PDB entry 9GUJ | X-ray diffraction, 4.30 A resolution (low resolution: residue-level contacts below are approximate; hydrogen-bond / salt-bridge calls are withheld) | chains F and I of the 11 polymer chains in the assembly

[Chain F]
Protein: Global nitrogen regulator
Organism: Synechococcus elongatus PCC 7942
UniProt: P29283 (NTCA_SYNE7); residue numbers follow UniProt; this construct covers 1-222
Amino-acid sequence (222 residues; numbered 1 to 222; the number before each row is that of its first residue):
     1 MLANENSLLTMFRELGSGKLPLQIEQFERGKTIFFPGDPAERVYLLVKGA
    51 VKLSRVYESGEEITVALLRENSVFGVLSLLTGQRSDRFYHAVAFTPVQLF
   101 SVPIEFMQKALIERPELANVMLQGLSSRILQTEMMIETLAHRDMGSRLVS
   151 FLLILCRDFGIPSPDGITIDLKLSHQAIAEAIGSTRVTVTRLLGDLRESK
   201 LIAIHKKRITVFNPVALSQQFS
Not modelled in the structure: 1-5, 19
UniProt features mapped onto this chain:
  - DNA-binding region: His-175 to Gly-194 (H-T-H motif)
  - binding site (a nucleoside 3',5'-cyclic phosphate): Asn-6 to Arg-128
Small-molecule neighbours: 2-oxoglutaric acid (AKG): Phe-34, Leu-53, Phe-74, Gly-75, Val-76, Leu-77, Arg-87, Tyr-89, Arg-128
Reported in the primary citation:
  - mutagenesis - V187E: abolished binding to target DNA

[Chain I]
Molecule: 30-nt DNA strand
Sequence (30 nucleotides; each row starts with the number of its first residue):
     2 ATTTTTATGTATCAGCTGATACATAAAAAT

[Interface between chain F and chain I]
Pairs across the interface (10):
  Leu-173(F) / DT9(I)
  Ser-174(F) / DT9(I)
  His-175(F) / DT9(I)
  His-175(F) / DG10(I)
  Arg-186(F) / DT9(I)
  Arg-186(F) / DT11(I)
  Thr-190(F) / DG10(I)
  Arg-191(F) / DT13(I)
  Lys-207(F) / DA8(I)
  Lys-207(F) / DT9(I)
Interface residues without a listed pair, chain F (9 interface residues in all): Val-187, Arg-197
Interface residues without a listed pair, chain I (6 interface residues in all): DA12

[In short]
9 residues of chain F face 6 of chain I across their interface. Chain F binds 2-oxoglutaric acid. From
UniProt: nucleoside 3',5'-cyclic phosphate-binding residues Asn-6(F) and Arg-128(F) on chain F. The paper
reports that V187E of chain F abolishes binding to target DNA.
Here chain F is Global nitrogen regulator (Synechococcus elongatus PCC 7942) and chain I is a 30-nt DNA
strand. Entry 9GUJ (Crystal structure of transcription factor NtcA from Synechococcus elongatus in complex
with its transcriptional co- activator ...) was determined by X-ray diffraction, deposited together with 9GQU,
9GUG, 9GUH, 9GUI and 9GUK.
